Entry 1NH8 (X-ray diffraction, 1.80 A resolution); this record covers chain A.

[Chain A]
Protein: ATP Phosphoribosyltransferase
From: Mycobacterium tuberculosis H37Rv
Notes: EC 2.4.2.17
Reference sequence: P60759 (HIS1_MYCTU); numbering as in UniProt (aligned over 1-284)
Amino-acid sequence (304 residues; each row starts with the number of its first residue; numbers below 1 keep their minus sign (His-19 is residue -19)):
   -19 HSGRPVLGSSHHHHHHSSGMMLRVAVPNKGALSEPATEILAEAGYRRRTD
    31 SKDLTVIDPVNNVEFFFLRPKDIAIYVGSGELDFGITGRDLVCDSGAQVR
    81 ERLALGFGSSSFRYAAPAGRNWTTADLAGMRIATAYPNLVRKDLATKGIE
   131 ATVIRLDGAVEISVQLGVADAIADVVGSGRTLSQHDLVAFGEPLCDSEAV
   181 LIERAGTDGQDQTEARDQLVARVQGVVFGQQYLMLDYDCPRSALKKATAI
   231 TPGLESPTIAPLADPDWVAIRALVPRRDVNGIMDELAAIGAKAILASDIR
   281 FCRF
Not modelled in the structure: -19 to 0, 186-193
Construct notes: expression tag (-19 to 0)
Residues lining bound ligands:
  - adenosine monophosphate (AMP): Ala11, Leu12, Gly88, Tyr116, Val155, Val156, Gly157, Ser158, Gly159, Arg160, Thr161
  - histidine (HIS): Asp216, Tyr217, Asp218, Leu242, Ala249, Ala273, Leu275

[In short]
Ligands of chain A: adenosine monophosphate and histidine.
Chain A is ATP Phosphoribosyltransferase (Mycobacterium tuberculosis H37Rv); the structure, ATP
phosphoribosyltransferase (ATP-prtase) from mycobacterium tuberculosis in complex with amp and histidine, was
determined by X-ray diffraction together with 1NH7 from the same study.
